PDB entry 4GNX | X-ray diffraction, 2.80 A resolution | chains A and B of the 4 polymer chains in the assembly

== Chain A ==
Protein: Putative uncharacterized protein
From: Ustilago maydis
UniProt: Q4P6U8 (Q4P6U8_USTMA); residue numbers follow UniProt; this construct covers 1-114
Amino-acid sequence (114 residues; row label = number of the first residue in the row):
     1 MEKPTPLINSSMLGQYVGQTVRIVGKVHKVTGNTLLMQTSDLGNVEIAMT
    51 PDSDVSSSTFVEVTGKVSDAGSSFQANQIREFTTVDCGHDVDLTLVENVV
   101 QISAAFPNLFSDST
Disordered / not traced: 86-89, 113-114

== Chain B ==
Protein: Putative uncharacterized protein
From: Ustilago maydis
UniProt: Q4PBD4 (Q4PBD4_USTMA); residues 40-175 here = UniProt positions 40-175
Amino-acid sequence (136 residues; numbered 40 to 175; the number before each row is that of its first residue):
    40 GKKAGNNTLRPVTIRQILNAEQPHPDAEFILDGAELGQLTFVAVVRNISR
    90 NATNVAYSVEDGTGQIEVRQWLDSSSDDSSKASEIRNNVYVRVLGTLKSF
   140 QNRRSISSGHMRPVIDYNEVMFHRLEAVHAHLQVTR
Disordered / not traced: 40-45, 113-120
Construct notes: conflict Val173 (Ala in Q4PBD4)

== Chain A / chain B interface ==
Residue-residue contacts (43):
  Glu2(A) with Arg54(B); Gln104(B)
  Pro4(A) with Arg54(B); Gly101(B); Thr102(B)
  Thr5(A) with Gly101(B), hydrogen bond (backbone-backbone)
  Leu7(A) with Met160(B), hydrophobic; Arg163(B)
  Arg22(A) with Arg85(B); Glu99(B), salt bridge; Asp100(B); Gly101(B)
  Val24(A) with Tyr156(B)
  Glu62(A) with Tyr129(B), hydrogen bond; Tyr156(B), hydrogen bond
  Gln78(A) with Arg85(B); Asn127(B)
  Ile79(A) with Asn127(B), hydrogen bond (backbone-side chain)
  Arg80(A) with Asn127(B), hydrogen bond (side chain-backbone); Val128(B)
  Phe82(A) with Tyr156(B), hydrophobic
  Asp90(A) with Asn157(B), hydrogen bond (backbone-side chain)
  Val91(A) with Tyr156(B), hydrophobic
  Asp92(A) with Asn157(B), hydrogen bond (backbone-side chain)
  Leu95(A) with Leu164(B), hydrophobic
  Val99(A) with Met160(B), hydrophobic; Arg163(B); Leu164(B), hydrophobic
  Ile102(A) with Leu164(B), hydrophobic
  Ser103(A) with Arg163(B), hydrogen bond
  Phe106(A) with Val167(B), hydrophobic
  Asn108(A) with His170(B)
  Leu109(A) with Thr52(B), hydrogen bond (backbone-side chain); Arg54(B); Gln55(B); Thr102(B); Ala166(B)
  Phe110(A) with Thr52(B); Thr102(B); Arg163(B); Val167(B), hydrophobic
  Ser111(A) with Arg54(B)
  Asp112(A) with Arg54(B), salt bridge
Other interface residues (no listed pair), chain A (26 interface residues in all): Thr64, Val96
Other interface residues (no listed pair), chain B (23 interface residues in all): Asn58, Gly103, Leu171

== Summary ==
26 residues of chain A face 23 of chain B across their interface; the contacts include 9 hydrogen bonds and 2
salt bridges. Polar pairs include Arg22(A)-Glu99(B), Asp112(A)-Arg54(B) and Glu62(A)-Tyr129(B).
Here chain A is Putative uncharacterized protein and chain B is Putative uncharacterized protein, both from
Ustilago maydis. Entry 4GNX (Structure of U. maydis Replication protein A bound to ssDNA) was determined by
X-ray diffraction.
